PDB entry 5OQI | X-ray diffraction, 2.40 A resolution | chain A

[Chain A]
Protein: Beta-2-microglobulin, H-2 class I histocompatibility antigen, K-B alpha chain
Source organism: Mus musculus
UniProt: chimeric construct of P01887, P01901: residues 24-122 from P01887 (B2MG_MOUSE) positions 21-119 (UniProt number = residue number - 3); residues 143-425 from P01901 positions 22-304 (UniProt number = residue number - 121)
Amino-acid sequence (431 residues; each row starts with the number of its first residue):
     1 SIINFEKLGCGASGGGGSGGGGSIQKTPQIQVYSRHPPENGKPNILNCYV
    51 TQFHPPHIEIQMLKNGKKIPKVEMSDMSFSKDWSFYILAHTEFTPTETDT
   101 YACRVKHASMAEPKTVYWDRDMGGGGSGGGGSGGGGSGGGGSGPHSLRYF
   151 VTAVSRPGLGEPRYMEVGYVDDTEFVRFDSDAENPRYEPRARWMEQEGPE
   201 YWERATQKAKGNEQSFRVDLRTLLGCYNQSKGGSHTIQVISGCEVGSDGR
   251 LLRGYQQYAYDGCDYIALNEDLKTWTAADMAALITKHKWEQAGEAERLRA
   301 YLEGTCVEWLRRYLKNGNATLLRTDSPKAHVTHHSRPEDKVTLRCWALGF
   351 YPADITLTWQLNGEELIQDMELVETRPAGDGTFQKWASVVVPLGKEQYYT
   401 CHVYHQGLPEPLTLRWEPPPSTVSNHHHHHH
Disordered / not traced: 14-23, 123-142, 419-431
Sequence notes: expression tag (1-13, 426-431); engineered mutation Ala-205 (Glu84 in P01901), Cys-226 (Tyr105 in P01901)
Disulfide bonds: Cys-10/Cys-226, Cys-48/Cys-103, Cys-243/Cys-306, Cys-345/Cys-401
Swiss-Prot annotation at these positions:
  - region: Glu-417 to Asn-425 (Connecting peptide)
  - glycosylation (N-linked (GlcNAc...) asparagine): Asn-228, Asn-318

[Overview]
Chain A is Beta-2-microglobulin, H-2 class I histocompatibility antigen, K-B alpha chain (Mus musculus); the
structure, Crystal Structure of a disulfide trapped single chain trimer composed of the MHC I heavy chain ...,
was determined by X-ray diffraction, deposited together with 5OQH, 5OQF and 5OQG.
